Entry 1UK6 (X-ray diffraction, 1.95 A resolution); this record covers chain A.

== Chain A ==
Protein: 2-hydroxy-6-oxo-7-methylocta-2,4-dienoate hydrolase
From: Pseudomonas fluorescens
Notes: EC 3.7.1.9
UniProt: P96965 (P96965_PSEFL); residues 1-282 here = UniProt positions 1-282
Amino-acid sequence (282 residues; each row starts with the number of its first residue):
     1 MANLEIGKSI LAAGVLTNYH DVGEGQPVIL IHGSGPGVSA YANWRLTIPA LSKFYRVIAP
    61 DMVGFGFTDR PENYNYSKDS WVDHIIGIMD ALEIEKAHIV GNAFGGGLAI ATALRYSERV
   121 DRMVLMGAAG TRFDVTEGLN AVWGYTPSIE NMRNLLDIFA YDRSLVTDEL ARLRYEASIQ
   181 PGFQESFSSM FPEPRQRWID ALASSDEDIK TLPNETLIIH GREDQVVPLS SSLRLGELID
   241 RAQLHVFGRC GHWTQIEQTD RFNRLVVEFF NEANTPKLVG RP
Not modelled in the structure: 1-2, 274-282
Construct notes: engineered mutation A103 (Ser in P96965)
Ligand contacts:
  - propanoic acid (PPI), molecule 1: G33, S34, A103, F104, L139, W143, V226, H252
  - propanoic acid (PPI), molecule 2: R222, L229, L233, G236, A242, Q243, L244, V246, F247, G248

== Overview ==
Bound to chain A: propanoic acid.
Chain A is 2-hydroxy-6-oxo-7-methylocta-2,4-dienoate hydrolase (Pseudomonas fluorescens); the structure,
Crystal structure of a meta-cleavage product hydrolase (CumD) complexed with propionate, was determined by
X-ray diffraction together with 1UK7, 1UK8, 1UK9, 1UKA and 1UKB from the same study.
